PDB entry 6L1X | X-ray diffraction, 3.15 A resolution | chain A

Chain A:
Molecule: Nitric-oxide reductase
Organism: Neisseria meningitidis (strain alpha14)
Notes: EC 1.7.99.7
UniProt: C6S880 (C6S880_NEIML); residue numbers follow UniProt; this construct covers 1-751
Sequence (751 residues; row label = number of the first residue in the row):
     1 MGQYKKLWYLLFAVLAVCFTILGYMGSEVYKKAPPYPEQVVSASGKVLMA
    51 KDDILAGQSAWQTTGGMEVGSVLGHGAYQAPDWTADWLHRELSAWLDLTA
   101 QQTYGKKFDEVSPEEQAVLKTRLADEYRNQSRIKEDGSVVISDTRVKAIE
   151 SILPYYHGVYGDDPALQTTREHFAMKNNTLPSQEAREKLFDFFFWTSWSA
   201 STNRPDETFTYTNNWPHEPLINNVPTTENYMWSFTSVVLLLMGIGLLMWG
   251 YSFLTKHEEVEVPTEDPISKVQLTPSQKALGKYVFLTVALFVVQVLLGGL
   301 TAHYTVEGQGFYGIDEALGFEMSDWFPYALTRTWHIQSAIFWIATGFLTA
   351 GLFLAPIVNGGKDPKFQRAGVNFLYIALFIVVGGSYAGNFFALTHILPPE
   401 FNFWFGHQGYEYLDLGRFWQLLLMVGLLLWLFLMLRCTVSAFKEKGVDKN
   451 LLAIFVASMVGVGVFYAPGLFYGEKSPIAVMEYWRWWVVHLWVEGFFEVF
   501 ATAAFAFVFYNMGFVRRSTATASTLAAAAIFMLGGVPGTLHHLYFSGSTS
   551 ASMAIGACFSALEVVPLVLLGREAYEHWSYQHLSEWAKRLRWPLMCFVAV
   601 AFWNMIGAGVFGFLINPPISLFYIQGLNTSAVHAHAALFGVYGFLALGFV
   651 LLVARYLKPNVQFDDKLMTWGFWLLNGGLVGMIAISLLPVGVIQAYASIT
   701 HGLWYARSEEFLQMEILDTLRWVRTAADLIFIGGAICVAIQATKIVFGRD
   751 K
Unresolved in the structure: 1, 251-252, 258-272, 307-322, 585-590, 749-751
Ion coordination: Ca2+: Gly-76, Tyr-78, Glu-411 (together with heme); Zn2+ site 1: His-172, Gln-713; Zn2+ site 2: His-257, Glu-573, Glu-576, His-577; heme Fe site 1: His-335, His-635; Fe ion: His-490, His-541, His-542; Zn2+ site 3: Glu-494, Glu-498, Glu-563; heme Fe site 2 near His-633 (its only coordinating residue here)
Ligand contacts:
  - heme (HEM), molecule 1: Gly-74, His-75, Tyr-78, Glu-411, Tyr-412, Arg-485, Trp-486, Glu-494, Glu-498, His-541, His-542, Ser-560, Glu-563, Asn-604, Ala-608, Gly-612, Phe-613, Ile-615, Asn-616, Leu-621, Gln-625, Gly-626, Ser-630, His-633, Ala-634, Ala-637, Leu-638, Tyr-642
  - heme (HEM), molecule 2: Gly-76, Ala-77, Tyr-78, Gln-79, Gln-294, Val-295, Gly-298, Gly-299, Thr-301, Ala-302, Thr-305, Tyr-328, Arg-332, His-335, Ile-336, Ala-339, Trp-342, Ile-343, Glu-411, Tyr-412, Ser-630, Ala-631, Ala-634, His-635, Leu-638, Phe-639, Met-682, Arg-724, Asp-728, Phe-731, Ile-732
From the paper describing this entry:
  - Fe ion coordination: His-490, His-541, His-542
  - Zn2+ coordination: His-172, His-257, Glu-494, Glu-498, Glu-563, Glu-573, Glu-576, His-577
  - contacts within the chain: His-172/Glu-709
  - conformationally variable residues (side-chain flip): Glu-494
  - catalytic residues: Glu-494 (proposed by the authors, not directly observed)
  - mutagenesis - E498A: decreased catalytic activity

Summary:
Chain A binds heme. Gly-76, Tyr-78 and Glu-411 coordinate Ca2+. His-172 and Gln-713 coordinate Zn2+ site 1.
The paper reports the catalytic residue Glu-494; E498A reduces catalytic activity.
Chain A is Nitric-oxide reductase (Neisseria meningitidis (strain alpha14)); the structure, Quinol-dependent
nitric oxide reductase (qNOR) from Neisseria meningitidis in the monomeric oxidized state with zinc complex,
was determined by X-ray diffraction together with 6L3H and 6T6V from the same study.
